Entry 3MG6 (X-ray diffraction, 2.60 A resolution); this record covers chains A and B of the 28 polymer chains in the assembly.

# Chain A
Name: Proteasome component Y7
From: Saccharomyces cerevisiae
Notes: EC 3.4.25.1
UniProt: P23639 (PSA2_YEAST); the construct lacks a stretch of the UniProt sequence and is renumbered around it, so the offset changes along the chain: 4-102 = UniProt 1-99; 103-147 = UniProt 101-145; 148-200 = UniProt 147-199; 202-209 = UniProt 200-207; 2 more segments
Sequence (250 residues; numbered 4 to 236 plus 18 insertion-coded residues; 1 number in that range is skipped by the numbering (no residue carries it; nothing is unmodelled there); the number before each row is that of its first residue; a row labelled like 217A-217B holds insertion residues (217A, then the next letters in order)):
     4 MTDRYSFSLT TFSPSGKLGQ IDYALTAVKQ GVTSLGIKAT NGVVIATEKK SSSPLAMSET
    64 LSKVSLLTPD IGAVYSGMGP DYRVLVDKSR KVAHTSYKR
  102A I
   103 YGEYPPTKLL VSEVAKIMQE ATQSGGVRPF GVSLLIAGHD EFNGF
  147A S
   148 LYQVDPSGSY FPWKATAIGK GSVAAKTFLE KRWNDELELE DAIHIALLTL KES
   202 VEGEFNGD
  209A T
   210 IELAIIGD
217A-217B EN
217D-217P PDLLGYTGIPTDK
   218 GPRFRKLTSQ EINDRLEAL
UniProt features mapped onto this chain:
  - cross-link: Lys110 (Glycyl lysine isopeptide (Lys-Gly) (interchain with G-Cter in ubiquitin))

# Chain B
Name: Proteasome component Y13
From: Saccharomyces cerevisiae
Notes: EC 3.4.25.1
UniProt: P23638 (PSA4_YEAST); the construct lacks a stretch of the UniProt sequence and is renumbered around it, so the offset changes along the chain: 3-63 = UniProt 1-61; 64-144 = UniProt 63-143; 145-200 = UniProt 145-200; 202-204 = UniProt 201-203; 2 more segments
Sequence (245 residues; row label = number of the first residue in the row; note: 1 number in that range is skipped by the numbering (no residue carries it; nothing is unmodelled there); a row labelled like 204A-204B holds insertion residues (204A, then the next letters in order)):
     3 MGSRRYDSRT TIFSPEGRLY QVEYALESIS HAGTAIGIMA SDGIVLAAER KVTSTLLEQD
    63 T
   63A S
    64 TEKLYKLNDK IAVAVAGLTA DAEILINTAR IHAQNYLKTY NEDIPVEILV RRLSDIKQGY
   124 TQHGGLRPFG VSFIYAGYDD R
  144A Y
   145 GYQLYTSNPS GNYTGWKAIS VGANTSAAQT LLQMDYKDDM KVDDAIELAL KTLSKT
   202 TDS
204A-204B SA
   205 LTYDRLEFAT IR
216A-216B KG
   217 AN
218C-218D DG
   219 E
  219E V
   220 YQKIFKPQEI KDILVKTGIT
Disordered / not traced: 3-12
UniProt features mapped onto this chain:
  - cross-link (Glycyl lysine isopeptide (Lys-Gly)): Lys101 (interchain with G-Cter in ubiquitin), Lys199 (interchain with G-Cter in ubiquitin), Lys225 (interchain with G-Cter in ubiquitin)

# Chain A / chain B interface
Pairs across the interface (51; chain A residue first):
  Ser9(A) - Gly127(B)
  Ser9(A) - Leu129(B)
  Phe10(A) - Gly128(B)
  Ser11(A) - Gly128(B)  hydrogen bond (backbone-backbone)
  Ser11(A) - Leu129(B)
  Ser11(A) - Arg130(B)  hydrogen bond (side chain-backbone)
  Thr13(A) - Arg130(B)
  Thr14(A) - Gln23(B)
  Phe15(A) - Gln23(B)
  Phe15(A) - Tyr26(B)
  Phe15(A) - Ala27(B)  hydrophobic
  Phe15(A) - Arg130(B)
  Phe15(A) - Pro131(B)
  Phe15(A) - Gly133(B)
  Ser16(A) - Tyr26(B)
  Pro17(A) - Tyr26(B)  hydrophobic
  Pro17(A) - Glu29(B)
  Ser18(A) - Glu29(B)
  Ser18(A) - His33(B)
  Gly19(A) - Tyr26(B)
  Gly19(A) - Ser30(B)
  Leu21(A) - Arg130(B)
  Lys41(A) - Glu60(B)  salt bridge
  Ser114(A) - Glu86(B)
  Gln121(A) - Ala83(B)
  Gln121(A) - Asp84(B)  hydrogen bond
  Gln121(A) - Ile87(B)
  Gln121(A) - Arg130(B)
  Thr124(A) - Arg130(B)  hydrogen bond (backbone-side chain)
  Gln125(A) - Tyr123(B)
  Gln125(A) - Leu129(B)
  Gln125(A) - Arg130(B)  hydrogen bond (side chain-backbone)
  Gln125(A) - Phe132(B)
  Gly127(A) - Leu129(B)
  Ser154(A) - Ala83(B)
  Gly155(A) - Ala83(B)
  Tyr157(A) - Glu86(B)  hydrogen bond
  Pro159(A) - Leu59(B)
  Pro159(A) - Glu60(B)  hydrogen bond (backbone-backbone)
  Pro159(A) - Thr63(B)
  Pro159(A) - Ser63A(B)
  Trp160(A) - Ser56(B)
  Trp160(A) - Leu58(B)
  Trp160(A) - Leu59(B)
  Lys161(A) - Leu58(B)  hydrogen bond (backbone-backbone)
  Lys161(A) - Leu59(B)
  Lys161(A) - Glu60(B)
  Ala162(A) - Leu58(B)
  Glu177(A) - Ser56(B)
  Glu177(A) - Thr57(B)  hydrogen bond
  Glu177(A) - Leu58(B)
Interface residues without a listed pair, chain A (33 interface residues in all): Lys118, Ser126, Tyr149, Ser156, Phe158, Lys173, Leu176, Trp180
Interface residues without a listed pair, chain B (27 interface residues in all): Leu81, Thr82

# Summary
The interface between chain A and chain B involves 33 residues on one side and 27 on the other; the contacts
include 9 hydrogen bonds and 1 salt bridge. Among the polar pairs are Lys41(A)-Glu60(B), Ser11(A)-Arg130(B)
and Gln121(A)-Asp84(B).
Chain A is Proteasome component Y7 and chain B is Proteasome component Y13, both from Saccharomyces
cerevisiae; the structure, Structure of yeast 20S open-gate proteasome with Compound 6, was determined by
X-ray diffraction (same publication as 3MG0, 3MG7, 3MG8 and 3MG4).
